PDB entry 7URA | electron microscopy, 3.11 A resolution | chains L and H of the 3 polymer chains in the assembly

== Chain L ==
Molecule: 2C11 light chain
From: Mus musculus
Chain sequence (234 residues; row label = number of the first residue in the row):
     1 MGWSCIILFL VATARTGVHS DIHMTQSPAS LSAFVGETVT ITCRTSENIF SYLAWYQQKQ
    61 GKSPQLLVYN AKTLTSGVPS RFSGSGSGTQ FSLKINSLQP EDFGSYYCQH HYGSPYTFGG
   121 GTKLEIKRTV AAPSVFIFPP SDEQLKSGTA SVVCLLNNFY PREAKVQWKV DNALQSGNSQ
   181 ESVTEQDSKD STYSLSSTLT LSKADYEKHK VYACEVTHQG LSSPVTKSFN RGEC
Not modelled in the structure: 1-20, 128-234
Disulfide bonds: Cys43-Cys108

== Chain H ==
Molecule: 2C11 heavy chain
From: Mus musculus
Chain sequence (250 residues; each row starts with the number of its first residue):
     1 MGWSCIILFL VATATGVHSE IQLQQSGAEL VKPGASVKMS CKVSGYSFTG YNMNWVKQSH
    61 GKSLEWIGNI NPYYVSTNYN QKFTGKATFT VDRSSSTAYM QLDSLTSEDS AVYYCARSYG
   121 SSHTFAYWGQ GTLVTVSSAS TKGPSVFPLA PSSKSTSGGT AALGCLVKDY FPEPVTVSWN
   181 SGALTSGVHT FPAVLQSSGL YSLSSVVTVP SSSLGTQTYI CNVNHKPSNT KVDKRVEPKS
   241 CDKTHHHHHH
Not modelled in the structure: 1-19, 139-250
Disulfide bonds: Cys41-Cys115
Ligand contacts: Digitonin (AJP): Tyr73, Tyr74, Val75, Arg93

== How chain L and chain H interact ==
Contacting residue pairs (28; chain L residue first):
  Ala54(L) - Thr124(H)
  Tyr56(L) - Thr124(H)
  Tyr56(L) - Phe125(H)  hydrogen bond (side chain-backbone)
  Tyr56(L) - Trp128(H)
  Gln58(L) - Gln58(H)  hydrogen bond
  Gln58(L) - Tyr114(H)  hydrogen bond
  Ser63(L) - Tyr114(H)
  Ser63(L) - Trp128(H)
  Ser63(L) - Gly129(H)  hydrogen bond (side chain-backbone)
  Pro64(L) - Leu64(H)  hydrophobic
  Pro64(L) - Trp128(H)
  Leu66(L) - Thr124(H)
  Leu66(L) - Phe125(H)
  Asn70(L) - Ser122(H)
  Tyr107(L) - Gln58(H)  hydrogen bond
  Tyr107(L) - Lys62(H)
  His111(L) - Thr124(H)
  Ser114(L) - Trp66(H)
  Ser114(L) - Asn78(H)  hydrogen bond
  Pro115(L) - Trp66(H)  hydrophobic
  Pro115(L) - Asn80(H)
  Tyr116(L) - Trp66(H)
  Tyr116(L) - His123(H)
  Phe118(L) - Ser63(H)
  Phe118(L) - Leu64(H)  hydrophobic
  Phe118(L) - Phe125(H)  hydrophobic
  Gly119(L) - Ser63(H)  hydrogen bond (backbone-side chain)
  Gly120(L) - Ser63(H)
Interface residues without a listed pair, chain L (19 interface residues in all): Asp21, Lys62, Tyr69, Gln109
Interface residues without a listed pair, chain H (18 interface residues in all): Glu65, Lys82, Tyr119, Ala126

== In short ==
Chain L and chain H form an interface of 19 and 18 residues respectively; the contacts include 7 hydrogen
bonds. Polar contacts include Tyr56(L)-Phe125(H), Gln58(L)-Gln58(H) and Gln58(L)-Tyr114(H). Bound to chain H:
Digitonin.
Chain L is 2C11 light chain and chain H is 2C11 heavy chain, both from Mus musculus; the structure, Human
PORCN in complex with Palmitoleoyl-CoA, was determined by electron microscopy together with 7URC from the same
study.
